Entry 5J5V (X-ray diffraction, 2.75 A resolution); this record covers chains A and B of the 3 polymer chains in the assembly.

[Chain A]
Molecule: Cysteine synthase A
Source organism: Escherichia coli O157:H7
Notes: EC 2.5.1.47
UniProt: P0ABK6 (CYSK_ECO57); residue numbers follow UniProt; this construct covers 1-323
Amino-acid sequence (323 residues; row label = number of the first residue in the row):
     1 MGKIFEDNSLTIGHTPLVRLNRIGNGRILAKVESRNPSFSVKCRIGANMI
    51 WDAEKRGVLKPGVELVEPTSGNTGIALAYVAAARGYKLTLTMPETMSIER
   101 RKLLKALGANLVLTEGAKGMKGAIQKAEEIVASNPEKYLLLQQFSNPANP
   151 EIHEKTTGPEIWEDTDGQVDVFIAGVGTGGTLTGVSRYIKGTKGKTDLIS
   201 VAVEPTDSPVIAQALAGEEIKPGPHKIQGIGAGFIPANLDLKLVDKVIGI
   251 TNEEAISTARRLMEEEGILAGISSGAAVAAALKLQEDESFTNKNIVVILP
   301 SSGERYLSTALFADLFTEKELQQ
Disordered / not traced: 1, 315-323
Sequence notes: engineered mutation Gly2 (Ser in P0ABK6)
Modified residues: Lys42 ((2S)-2-amino-6-[[3-hydroxy-2-methyl-5-(phosphonooxymethyl)pyridin-4-yl]methylideneamino]hexanoic acid; LLP)
Swiss-Prot annotation at these positions:
  - binding site (hydrogen sulfide): Asn8, Arg35, Leu269
  - binding site (pyridoxal 5'-phosphate): Asn72, Gly177 to Thr181, Ser273
  - modified residue: Lys42 (N6-(pyridoxal phosphate)lysine)

[Chain B]
Molecule: tRNA nuclease CdiA
Source organism: Escherichia coli O6:K15:H31 (strain 536 / UPEC)
Notes: EC 3.1.-.-
UniProt: Q0T963 (CDIA_ECOL5); residues 1-227 here correspond to UniProt positions 3016-3242 (UniProt number = residue number + 3015)
Amino-acid sequence (228 residues; each row starts with the number of its first residue; numbering starts at 0):
     0 MVENNALSLVARGCAVAAPCRTKVAEQLLEIGAKAGMAGLAGAAVKDMAD
    50 RMTSDELEHLITLQMMGNDEITTKYLSSLHDKYGSGAASNPNIGKDLTDA
   100 EKVELGGSGSGTGTPPPSENDPKQQNEKTVDKLNQKQESAIKKIDNTIKN
   150 ALKDHDIIGTLKDMDGKPVPKENGGYWDHMQEMQNTLRGLRNHADTLKNV
   200 NNPEAQAAYGRATDAINKIESALKGYGI
Disordered / not traced: 0-131
Sequence notes: initiating methionine (0)
Modified residues: Mse0, Mse36, Mse47, Mse51, Mse64, Mse65 (selenomethionine); Mse163, Mse179, Mse182 (selenomethionine; parent Met)
Swiss-Prot annotation at these positions:
  - motif: Val1 to Asn4 (VENN CT cleavage motif)
  - active site: Asp155, His178, Glu181
From the paper describing this entry:
  - catalytic residues: Asp155, His178, Glu181
  - mutagenesis - D155A, H178A, E181A: abolished catalytic activity
  - mutagenesis - W176A, T185I: decreased catalytic activity
  - specificity-determining residues: Gln183, Lys223, Gly224, Tyr225, Ile227 (proposed by the authors, not directly observed)

[How chain A and chain B interact]
Contacting residue pairs (58):
  Thr69(A) - Ile227(B)  hydrogen bond (side chain-backbone)
  Ser70(A) - Tyr225(B)
  Ser70(A) - Gly226(B)  hydrogen bond (side chain-backbone)
  Ser70(A) - Ile227(B)
  Gly71(A) - Gly226(B)
  Gly71(A) - Ile227(B)
  Asn72(A) - Ile227(B)
  Thr73(A) - Ile227(B)  hydrogen bond (side chain-backbone)
  Pro93(A) - Tyr225(B)  hydrophobic
  Thr95(A) - Lys161(B)  hydrogen bond (backbone-side chain)
  Thr95(A) - Tyr225(B)  hydrogen bond
  Gly116(A) - Ile157(B)
  Gly116(A) - Leu160(B)
  Ala117(A) - Asp153(B)
  Ala117(A) - Ile156(B)
  Ala117(A) - Ile157(B)
  Ala117(A) - Ala221(B)
  Lys118(A) - Ala221(B)
  Gly119(A) - Ala221(B)
  Met120(A) - Ser220(B)
  Met120(A) - Ala221(B)  hydrogen bond (backbone-backbone)
  Met120(A) - Lys223(B)
  Met120(A) - Gly224(B)
  Lys121(A) - Ser220(B)  hydrogen bond (backbone-backbone)
  Gln143(A) - Ile227(B)  hydrogen bond (side chain-backbone)
  Gly177(A) - Ile227(B)
  Thr178(A) - Ile227(B)
  Asp207(A) - Mse179(B)
  Asp207(A) - Gln183(B)
  Lys221(A) - Arg190(B)
  Pro222(A) - Leu186(B)
  Pro222(A) - Arg190(B)  hydrogen bond (backbone-side chain)
  Pro222(A) - Glu219(B)
  Gly223(A) - Leu222(B)
  Pro224(A) - Thr159(B)
  Pro224(A) - Mse179(B)
  Pro224(A) - Gln183(B)
  Pro224(A) - Leu222(B)
  His225(A) - Mse163(B)
  His225(A) - Mse179(B)
  Lys226(A) - Mse179(B)
  Gln228(A) - Mse163(B)
  Gln228(A) - Asp164(B)
  Gly229(A) - Gly226(B)
  Gly229(A) - Ile227(B)
  Ala232(A) - Lys223(B)
  Ala232(A) - Gly224(B)  hydrogen bond (backbone-backbone)
  Ala232(A) - Ile227(B)  hydrophobic
  Gly233(A) - Lys223(B)
  Phe234(A) - Gly224(B)
  Asn252(A) - Mse179(B)
  Ser308(A) - Lys166(B)
  Thr309(A) - Asp164(B)
  Thr309(A) - Gly165(B)
  Thr309(A) - Lys166(B)
  Ala310(A) - Gly165(B)  hydrogen bond (backbone-backbone)
  Ala310(A) - Pro167(B)
  Ala313(A) - Tyr175(B)
Interface residues without a listed pair, chain A (37 interface residues in all): Lys42, Phe144, Glu219, Ile230
Interface residues without a listed pair, chain B (28 interface residues in all): Asp162, Asp177, Lys197
From the paper, about this interface:
  - residue pairs: Lys161(B)-Thr95(A), Gly165(B)-Ala310(A), Lys166(B)-Ser308(A), Arg190(B)-Pro222(A), Ser220(B)-Lys121(A), Ala221(B)-Met120(A), Gly224(B)-Ala232(A), Tyr225(B)-Thr95(A), Gly226(B)-Ser70(A), Ile227(B)-Thr69(A), Ile227(B)-Gln143(A)

[In short]
37 residues of chain A face 28 of chain B across their interface; the contacts include 11 hydrogen bonds.
Among the polar pairs are Thr69(A)-Ile227(B), Ser70(A)-Gly226(B) and Thr73(A)-Ile227(B). The paper describes
contacts between Lys161(B) and Thr95(A), Gly165(B) and Ala310(A) and Lys166(B) and Ser308(A) among others. The
paper reports catalytic residues Asp155(B), His178(B) and Glu181(B); D155A, H178A and E181A of chain B abolish
catalytic activity; 5 substitutions were tested in all.
Chain A is Cysteine synthase A (Escherichia coli O157:H7) and chain B is tRNA nuclease CdiA (Escherichia coli
O6:K15:H31 (strain 536 / UPEC)); the structure, CdiA-CT from uropathogenic Escherichia coli in complex with
cognate immunity protein and CysK, was determined by X-ray diffraction together with 5J43 from the same study.
